PDB entry 8ZCE | electron microscopy, 3.10 A resolution | chains B and N of the 5 polymer chains in the assembly

# Chain B
Name: Guanine nucleotide-binding protein G(I)/G(S)/G(T) subunit beta-1
From: Homo sapiens
UniProtKB: P62873 (GBB1_HUMAN); residues 1-340 here = UniProt positions 1-340
Sequence (340 residues; each row starts with the number of its first residue):
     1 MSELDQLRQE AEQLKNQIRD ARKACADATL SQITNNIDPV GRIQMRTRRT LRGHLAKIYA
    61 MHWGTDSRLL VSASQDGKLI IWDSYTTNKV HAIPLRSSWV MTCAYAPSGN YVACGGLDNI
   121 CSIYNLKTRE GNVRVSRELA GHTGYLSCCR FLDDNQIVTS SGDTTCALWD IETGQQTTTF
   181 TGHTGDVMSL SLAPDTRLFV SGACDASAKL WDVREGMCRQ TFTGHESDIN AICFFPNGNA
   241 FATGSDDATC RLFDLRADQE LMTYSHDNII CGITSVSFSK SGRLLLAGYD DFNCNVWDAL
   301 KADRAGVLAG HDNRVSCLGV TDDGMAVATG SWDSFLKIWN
Disordered / not traced: 1-2
Curated features (UniProtKB/Swiss-Prot):
  - modified residue: Ser2 (N-acetylserine), His266 (Phosphohistidine)
  - natural variant: Leu30 (L30F: In MRD42; uncertain significance), Arg52 (R52G: In MRD42), Gly64 (G64V: In MRD42), Asp76 (D76E: In MRD42; D76G: In MRD42), Gly77 (G77S: In MRD42), Lys78 (K78R: In MRD42), Ile80 (I80N: In MRD42; I80T: In MRD42), His91 (H91R: In MRD42; uncertain significance), Ala92 (A92T: In MRD42), Pro94 (P94S: In MRD42), Leu95 (L95P: In MRD42), Arg96 (R96L: In MRD42), 5 further natural variant entries in UniProt

# Chain N
Name: Nanobody nb35
From: Lama glama
Notes: antibody fragment or engineered binder
Sequence (129 residues; each row starts with the number of its first residue; numbering starts at 0):
     0 MQVQLQESGG GLVQPGGSLR LSCAASGFTF SNYKMNWVRQ APGKGLEWVS DISQSGASIS
    60 YTGSVKGRFT ISRDNAKNTL YLQMNSLKPE DTAVYYCARC PAPFTRDCFD VTSTTYAYRG
   120 QGTQVTVSS
Disordered / not traced: 0, 127-128

# Interface between chain B and chain N
Contacting residue pairs (22):
  Lys15(B) with Gln1(N)
  Thr184(B) with Thr114(N)
  Cys204(B) with Ala116(N); Tyr117(N), hydrogen bond (backbone-side chain)
  Asp205(B) with Ala116(N); Tyr117(N)
  Ala206(B) with Tyr117(N)
  His225(B) with Val2(N)
  Glu226(B) with Val2(N); Gly26(N); Phe27(N); Thr28(N); Tyr32(N), hydrogen bond; Arg98(N), hydrogen bond (backbone-side chain)
  Ser227(B) with Arg98(N); Pro100(N), hydrogen bond (side chain-backbone); Ala101(N); Tyr117(N)
  Asp228(B) with Tyr117(N), hydrogen bond
  Asp246(B) with Pro102(N)
  Asp247(B) with Pro102(N)
  Ile270(B) with Phe103(N)
Other interface residues (no listed pair), chain B (14 interface residues in all): Arg19, Thr223

# Summary
Chain B and chain N each contribute 14 residues to their interface, with 5 hydrogen bonds. Polar contacts
include Cys204(B)-Tyr117(N), Glu226(B)-Tyr32(N) and Glu226(B)-Arg98(N).
Chain B is Guanine nucleotide-binding protein G(I)/G(S)/G(T) subunit beta-1 (Homo sapiens) and chain N is
Nanobody nb35 (Lama glama); the structure, Cryo-EM structure of GPR4 complexed with Gs in pH6.0, was
determined by electron microscopy (same publication as 8ZCF, 9JFT, 9JFV, 9JFW, 9JFX, 9JFZ, 9JHP and 9LGM).
